2WVW - chains A and X of the 24 polymer chains in the assembly; structure by electron microscopy, 9.00 A resolution (very low resolution: no residue pairs are listed; an interface is given only as per-side residue counts).

# Chain A
Name: Ribulose bisphosphate carboxylase large chain
Organism: Synechococcus elongatus
Notes: EC 4.1.1.39
Reference sequence: P00880 (RBL_SYNP6); residues 4-475 here correspond to UniProt positions 1-472 (UniProt number = residue number - 3)
Chain sequence (472 residues; each row starts with the number of its first residue):
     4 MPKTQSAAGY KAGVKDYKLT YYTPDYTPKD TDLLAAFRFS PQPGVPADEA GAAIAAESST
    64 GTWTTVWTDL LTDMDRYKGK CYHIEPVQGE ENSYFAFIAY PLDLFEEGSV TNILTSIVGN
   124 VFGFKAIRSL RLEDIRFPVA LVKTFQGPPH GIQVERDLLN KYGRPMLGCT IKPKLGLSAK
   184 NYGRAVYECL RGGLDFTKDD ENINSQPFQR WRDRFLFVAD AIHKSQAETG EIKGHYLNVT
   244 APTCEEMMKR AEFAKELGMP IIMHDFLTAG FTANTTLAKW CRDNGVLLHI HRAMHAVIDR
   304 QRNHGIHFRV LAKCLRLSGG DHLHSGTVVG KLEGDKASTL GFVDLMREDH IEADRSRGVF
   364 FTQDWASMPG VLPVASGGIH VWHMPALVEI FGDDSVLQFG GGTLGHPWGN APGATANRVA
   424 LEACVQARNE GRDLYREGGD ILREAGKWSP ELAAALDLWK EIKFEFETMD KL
Unresolved in the structure: 4-8
Swiss-Prot annotation at these positions:
  - motif: Glu464 to Glu470 (Interacts with RbcX2)
  - active site (Proton acceptor): Lys175, His294
  - binding site (substrate): Asn123, Thr173, Lys177, Arg295, His327, Ser379
  - binding site (Mg(2+)): Lys201, Asp203, Glu204
  - site: Lys334 (Transition state stabilizer)
  - modified residue: Lys201 (N6-carboxylysine)

# Chain X
Name: Rbcx protein
Organism: Anabaena SP. ca
Reference sequence: Q44212 (Q44212_9NOST); residues 1-135 here = UniProt positions 1-135
Chain sequence (155 residues; each row starts with the number of its first residue; numbers below 1 keep their minus sign (Met-19 is residue -19)):
   -19 MGSSHHHHHH SSGLVPRGSH MNLKQIAKDT AKTLQSYLTY QALRTVLAQL GETNPPLALW
    41 LHNFSAGKVQ DGEKYIEELF LEKPDLALRI MTVREHIAEE IAEFLPEMVV TGIQQANMEK
   101 RRQHLERMTQ VSLSHPSPES EQQQFSDPDW DNLAS
Unresolved in the structure: -19 to 0, 106-135

# How chain A and chain X interact
At this resolution (9 A) residue pairs are not listed: 9 residues of chain A and 7 of chain X lie at the interface.

# Summary
The interface between chain A and chain X involves 9 residues on one side and 7 on the other. From UniProt:
active-site residues Lys175(A) and His294(A), 6 substrate-binding residues and 3 Mg2+-binding residues on
chain A.
Here chain A is Ribulose bisphosphate carboxylase large chain (Synechococcus elongatus) and chain X is Rbcx
protein (Anabaena SP. ca). Entry 2WVW (Cryo-EM structure of the RbcL-RbcX complex) was determined by electron
microscopy together with 3HYB from the same study.
